PDB entry 6ZOU | X-ray diffraction, 2.90 A resolution | chains N and a of the 28 polymer chains in the assembly

[Chain N]
Molecule: Proteasome subunit beta type-1
From: Saccharomyces cerevisiae S288C
Notes: EC 3.4.25.1
UniProt: P38624 (PSB1_YEAST); residues 1-196 here correspond to UniProt positions 20-215 (UniProt number = residue number + 19)
Sequence (196 residues; each row starts with the number of its first residue):
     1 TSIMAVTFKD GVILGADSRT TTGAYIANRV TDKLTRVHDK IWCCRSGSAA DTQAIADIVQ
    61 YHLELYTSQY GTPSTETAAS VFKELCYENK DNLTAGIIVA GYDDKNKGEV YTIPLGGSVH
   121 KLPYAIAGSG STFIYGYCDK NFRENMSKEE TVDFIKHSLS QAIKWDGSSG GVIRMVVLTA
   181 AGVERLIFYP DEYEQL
Ion coordination: Mg2+: Ile163, Asp166, Ser169
UniProt features mapped onto this chain:
  - active site: Thr1 (Nucleophile)

[Chain a]
Molecule: Proteasome subunit beta type-7
From: Saccharomyces cerevisiae S288C
Notes: EC 3.4.25.1
UniProt: P30657 (PSB7_YEAST); residues -12 to 233 here correspond to UniProt positions 21-266 (UniProt number = residue number + 33)
Sequence (246 residues; each row starts with the number of its first residue; numbers below 1 keep their minus sign (Thr-12 is residue -12)):
   -12 TQIANAGASP MVNTQQPIVT GTSVISMKYD NGVIIAADNL GSYGSLLRFN GVERLIPVGD
    48 NTVVGISGDI SDMQHIERLL KDLVTENAYD NPLADAEEAL EPSYIFEYLA TVMYQRRSKM
   108 NPLWNAIIVA GVQSNGDQFL RYVNLLGVTY SSPTLATGFG AHMANPLLRK VVDRESDIPK
   168 TTVQVAEEAI VNAMRVLYYR DARSSRNFSL AIIDKNTGLT FKKNLQVENM KWDFAKDIKG
   228 YGTQKI
Disordered / not traced: -12 to 0, 233

[How chain N and chain a interact]
Contacting residue pairs - 61 pairs, chain N then chain a:
  Arg19(N) - Ala189(a)
  Thr21(N) - Ala189(a)
  Ala24(N) - Phe146(a)  hydrophobic
  Ala24(N) - Arg187(a)
  Ala24(N) - Asp188(a)
  Ala24(N) - Ala189(a)  hydrogen bond (backbone-backbone)
  Tyr25(N) - Phe146(a)
  Tyr25(N) - Arg187(a)
  Ile26(N) - Tyr186(a)
  Ile26(N) - Arg187(a)  hydrogen bond (backbone-backbone)
  Ile26(N) - Asp188(a)
  Ile26(N) - Ala189(a)
  Ala27(N) - Arg187(a)  hydrogen bond (backbone-side chain)
  Asn28(N) - Arg187(a)
  Arg29(N) - Tyr186(a)
  Arg29(N) - Arg187(a)
  Arg29(N) - Lys218(a)  hydrogen bond (side chain-backbone)
  Arg29(N) - Trp219(a)
  Arg29(N) - Phe221(a)
  Val30(N) - Phe221(a)  hydrophobic
  Val30(N) - Ala222(a)  hydrophobic
  Val30(N) - Ile225(a)  hydrophobic
  Asp32(N) - Lys226(a)
  Asp32(N) - Gly227(a)  hydrogen bond (side chain-backbone)
  Asp32(N) - Gln231(a)
  Leu34(N) - Gln231(a)
  Thr35(N) - Tyr228(a)
  Thr35(N) - Gln231(a)
  Arg36(N) - Gln231(a)  hydrogen bond (backbone-side chain)
  Trp42(N) - Gln231(a)
  Arg45(N) - Tyr228(a)
  Gln53(N) - Tyr228(a)  hydrogen bond (backbone-side chain)
  Ala56(N) - Tyr228(a)
  Asp57(N) - Tyr228(a)  hydrogen bond
  Phe133(N) - Leu33(a)  hydrophobic
  Lys164(N) - Leu34(a)
  Trp165(N) - Ser32(a)
  Trp165(N) - Leu33(a)
  Trp165(N) - Leu34(a)  hydrogen bond (backbone-backbone)
  Trp165(N) - Arg35(a)
  Trp165(N) - Asn37(a)
  Asp166(N) - Ser32(a)
  Gly167(N) - Ser32(a)  hydrogen bond (backbone-backbone)
  Gly167(N) - Leu34(a)
  Gly167(N) - Ala189(a)
  Gly171(N) - Trp219(a)
  Val172(N) - Trp219(a)  hydrophobic
  Val172(N) - Ala222(a)  hydrophobic
  Arg174(N) - Ala222(a)  hydrogen bond (side chain-backbone)
  Arg174(N) - Ile225(a)
  Arg185(N) - Lys226(a)
  Arg185(N) - Gln231(a)
  Ile187(N) - Ala222(a)  hydrophobic
  Ile187(N) - Lys223(a)
  Tyr189(N) - Trp219(a)
  Tyr189(N) - Asp220(a)  hydrogen bond (side chain-backbone)
  Tyr189(N) - Lys223(a)
  Pro190(N) - Trp219(a)
  Asp191(N) - Arg193(a)  salt bridge
  Glu194(N) - Tyr185(a)  hydrogen bond
  Glu194(N) - Arg193(a)  salt bridge
Also at the interface, not in a pair above, chain N (34 interface residues in all): Ile163, Ser168
Also at the interface, not in a pair above, chain a (26 interface residues in all): Met150, Arg190, Met217

[Overview]
The interface between chain N and chain a involves 34 residues on one side and 26 on the other, with 13
hydrogen bonds and 2 salt bridges. Among the polar pairs are Asp191(N)-Arg193(a), Glu194(N)-Arg193(a) and
Ala27(N)-Arg187(a).
Chain N is Proteasome subunit beta type-1 and chain a is Proteasome subunit beta type-7, both from
Saccharomyces cerevisiae S288C; the structure, Yeast 20S proteasome in complex with glidobactin-like natural
product HB333, was determined by X-ray diffraction together with 6ZP6 and 6ZP8 from the same study.
